PDB entry 8CG3 | electron microscopy, 2.39 A resolution | chains B and D of the 5 polymer chains in the assembly

# Chain B (and D)
Name: TAR DNA-binding protein 43
Organism: Homo sapiens
Notes: chain D of this document is another copy of the same molecule, construct and numbering; everything in this record applies to it too
UniProt: Q13148 (TADBP_HUMAN); residue numbers follow UniProt; this construct covers 1-414
Amino-acid sequence (414 residues; numbered 1 to 414; the number before each row is that of its first residue):
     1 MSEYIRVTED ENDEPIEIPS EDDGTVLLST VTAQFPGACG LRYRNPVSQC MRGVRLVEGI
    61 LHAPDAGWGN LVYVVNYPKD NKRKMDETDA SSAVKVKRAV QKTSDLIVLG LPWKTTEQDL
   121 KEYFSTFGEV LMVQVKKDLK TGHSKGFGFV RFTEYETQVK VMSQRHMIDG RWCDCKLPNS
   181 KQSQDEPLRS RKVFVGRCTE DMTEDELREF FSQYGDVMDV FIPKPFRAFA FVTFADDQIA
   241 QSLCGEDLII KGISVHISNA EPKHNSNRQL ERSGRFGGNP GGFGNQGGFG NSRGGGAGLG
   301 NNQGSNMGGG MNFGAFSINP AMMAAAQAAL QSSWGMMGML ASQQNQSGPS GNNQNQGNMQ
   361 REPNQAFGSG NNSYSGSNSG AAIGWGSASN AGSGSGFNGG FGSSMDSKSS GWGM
Disordered / not traced: 1-271, 361-414
Curated features (UniProtKB/Swiss-Prot):
  - motif: Lys-82 to Arg-98 (Nuclear localization signal), Ile-239 to Ile-250 (Nuclear export signal)
  - modified residue: Ser-183 (Phosphoserine), Ser-292 (Phosphoserine), Arg-293 (Omega-N-methylarginine)
  - cross-link (Glycyl lysine isopeptide (Lys-Gly)): Lys-79 (interchain with G-Cter in SUMO2), Lys-84 (interchain with G-Cter in SUMO2), Lys-95 (interchain with G-Cter in SUMO2), Lys-102 (interchain with G-Cter in SUMO2), Lys-181 (interchain with G-Cter in SUMO2), Lys-263 (interchain with G-Cter in SUMO2)
  - natural variant: Asp-169 (D169G: In ALS10), Asn-267 (N267S: In ALS10), Gly-287 (G287S: In ALS10), Gly-290 (G290A: In ALS10), Gly-294 (G294A: In ALS10; G294V: In ALS10), Gly-295 (G295R: In ALS10; G295S: In ALS10), Gly-298 (G298S: In ALS10), Ala-315 (A315T: In ALS10), Ala-321 (A321V: In ALS10), Gln-331 (Q331K: In ALS10), Ser-332 (S332N: In ALS10), Gly-335 (G335D: In ALS10), 9 further natural variant entries in UniProt
  - mutagenesis: Ser-48 (S48E: Complete loss of self-oligomerization), Thr-103 to Ser-183 (Loss of RNA-binding and reduced interaction with PPIA/CYPA), Leu-106 to Cys-175 (Completely abolishes RNA binding), Leu-106 to Leu-111 (Completely abolishes RNA binding), Phe-147 to Phe-149 (Highly reduces binding to RNA and DNA), Val-193 to Ile-257 (Alters but does not abolish RNA binding)
From the paper describing this entry:
  - post-translational modification sites: Arg-293

# How chain B and chain D interact
Residue-residue contacts (9; chain B residue first):
  Ser-292(B) / Phe-316(D)
  Met-323(B) / Gln-356(D)
  Met-323(B) / Met-359(D)  hydrophobic
  Ala-325(B) / Gln-354(D)
  Ala-325(B) / Gln-356(D)
  Ala-326(B) / Gln-354(D)
  Gln-327(B) / Asn-352(D)
  Gln-327(B) / Asn-353(D)  hydrogen bond (side chain-backbone)
  Gln-327(B) / Gln-354(D)
Interface residues without a listed pair, chain B (16 interface residues in all): Phe-289, Gly-290, Gly-294, Gly-295, Gly-296, Ala-297, Gly-298, Leu-299, Ala-321, Met-322, Ala-324
Interface residues without a listed pair, chain D (10 interface residues in all): Phe-313, Ile-318, Gly-357, Asn-358

# Overview
16 residues of chain B and 10 residues of chain D are in contact; the contacts include 1 hydrogen bond. Its
one hydrogen-bonded contact is Gln-327(B)/Asn-353(D). Curated annotation (UniProt) lists 15 mutagenesis sites
on chain B. The paper reports a modification site at Arg-293(B).
Both chains are TAR DNA-binding protein 43 (Homo sapiens). Entry 8CG3 (Structure of TDP-43 amyloid filament
from type A FTLD-TDP (variant 1)) was determined by electron microscopy together with 8CGG and 8CGH from the
same study.
